PDB entry 3KNT | X-ray diffraction, 2.70 A resolution | chains B and D of the 12 polymer chains in the assembly

Chain B (and D):
Molecule: N-glycosylase/DNA lyase
Organism: Methanocaldococcus jannaschii
Notes: EC 3.2.2.-, 4.2.99.18; fragment: MjaOGG; chain D of this document is another copy of the same molecule, construct and numbering; everything in this record applies to it too
UniProtKB: Q58134 (OGG1_METJA); numbering as in UniProt (aligned over 1-207)
Chain sequence (207 residues; numbered 1 to 207; the number before each row is that of its first residue):
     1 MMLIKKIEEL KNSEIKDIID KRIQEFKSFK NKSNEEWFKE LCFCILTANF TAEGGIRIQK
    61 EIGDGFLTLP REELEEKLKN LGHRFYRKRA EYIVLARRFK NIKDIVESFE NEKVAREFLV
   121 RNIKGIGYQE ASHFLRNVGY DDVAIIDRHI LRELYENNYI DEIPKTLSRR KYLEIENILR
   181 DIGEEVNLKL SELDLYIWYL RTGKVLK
Sequence notes: engineered mutation Q129 (Lys in Q58134)
Swiss-Prot annotation at these positions:
  - active site: D147
  - site: K207 (Important for guanine/8-oxoguanine distinction)
  - mutagenesis: V205 to K207 (Unable to excise the damaged base. Slight decrease in lyase activity)
What the authors report for this chain:
  - binding site for the 15-nt DNA strand: N49, A52, H133, R136, D147, H149, D194, W198, K207
  - specificity-determining residues: K207
  - binding site for the 15-nt DNA strand: R84, F85
  - mutagenesis - K129Q: abolished catalytic activity

How chain B and chain D interact:
Residue-residue contacts - 18 pairs, chain B then chain D:
  R98(B) - N101(D)
  R98(B) - I105(D)
  R98(B) - S108(D)  hydrogen bond
  F99(B) - F118(D)  hydrophobic
  K100(B) - N101(D)
  K100(B) - D104(D)  salt bridge
  N101(B) - R98(D)  hydrogen bond (side chain-backbone)
  N101(B) - K100(D)
  N101(B) - N101(D)
  D104(B) - R98(D)
  D104(B) - K100(D)  salt bridge
  I105(B) - R98(D)
  I105(B) - F99(D)  hydrophobic
  S108(B) - R98(D)  hydrogen bond
  F109(B) - R98(D)
  F118(B) - N122(D)
  R121(B) - R121(D)
  N122(B) - F118(D)
Interface residues without a listed pair, chain D (12 interface residues in all): R97, F109

In short:
11 residues of chain B and 12 residues of chain D are in contact; the contacts include 3 hydrogen bonds and 2
salt bridges. Polar contacts include K100(B)-D104(D), R98(B)-S108(D) and N101(B)-R98(D). The paper reports a
binding site for the 15-nt DNA strand at N49(B), A52(B) and H133(B) among others; K129Q of chain B abolishes
catalytic activity.
Both chains are N-glycosylase/DNA lyase (Methanocaldococcus jannaschii). Entry 3KNT (Crystal structure of
Methanocaldococcus jannaschii 8-oxoguanine glycosylase/lyase in complex with 15mer DNA containing
8-oxoguanine) was determined by X-ray diffraction.
